PDB entry 4IW1 | X-ray diffraction, 2.56 A resolution | chain A

Chain A:
Molecule: Serum albumin
Organism: Homo sapiens
UniProt: P02768 (ALBU_HUMAN); residues 1-585 here correspond to UniProt positions 25-609 (UniProt number = residue number + 24)
Chain sequence (585 residues; numbered 1 to 585; the number before each row is that of its first residue):
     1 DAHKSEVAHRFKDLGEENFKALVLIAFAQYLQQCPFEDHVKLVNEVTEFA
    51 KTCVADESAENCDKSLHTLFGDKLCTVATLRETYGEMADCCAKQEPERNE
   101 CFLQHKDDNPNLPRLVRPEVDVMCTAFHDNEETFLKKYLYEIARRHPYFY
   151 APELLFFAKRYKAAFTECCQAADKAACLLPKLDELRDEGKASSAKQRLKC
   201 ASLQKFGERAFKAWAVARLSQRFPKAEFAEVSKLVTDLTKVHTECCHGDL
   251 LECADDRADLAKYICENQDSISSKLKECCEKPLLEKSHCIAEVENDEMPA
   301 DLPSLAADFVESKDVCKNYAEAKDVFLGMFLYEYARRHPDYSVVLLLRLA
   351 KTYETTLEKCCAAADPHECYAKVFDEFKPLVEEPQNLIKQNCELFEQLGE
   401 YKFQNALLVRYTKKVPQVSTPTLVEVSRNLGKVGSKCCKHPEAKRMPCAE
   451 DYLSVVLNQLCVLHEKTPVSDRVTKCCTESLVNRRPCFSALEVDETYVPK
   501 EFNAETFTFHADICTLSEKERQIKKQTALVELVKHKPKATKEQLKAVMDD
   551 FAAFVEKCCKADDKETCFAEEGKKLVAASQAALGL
Disordered / not traced: 1-4, 77-88, 577-585
Swiss-Prot annotation at these positions:
  - binding site (Cu cation): His3
  - binding site (Ca(2+)): Glu6, Asp13, Glu244, Asp249, Glu252, Asp255, Asp259
  - binding site (Zn(2+)): His67, His247, Asp249
  - binding site ((4Z,15Z)-bilirubin IXalpha): Lys240
  - site: Lys4 (Not glycated), Lys20 (Not glycated), Lys41 (Not glycated), Lys64 (Not glycated), Lys73 (Not glycated), Lys93 (Not glycated), Lys106 (Not glycated), Lys136 (Not glycated), Lys159 (Not glycated), Lys174 (Not glycated), Lys181 (Not glycated), Lys190 (Not glycated), Lys195 (Not glycated), Lys199 (Aspirin-acetylated lysine), Lys205 (Not glycated), Lys212 (Not glycated), Lys240 (Not glycated), Lys262 (Not glycated), Lys274 (Not glycated), Lys286 (Not glycated) and 18 more in UniProt
  - modified residue: Ser5 (Phosphoserine), Ser58 (Phosphoserine), Ser65 (Phosphoserine), Thr83 (Phosphothreonine), Lys205 (N6-succinyllysine), Ser273 (Phosphoserine), Ser419 (Phosphoserine), Thr420 (Phosphothreonine), Thr422 (Phosphothreonine), Lys436 (N6-succinyllysine), Ser489 (Phosphoserine), Lys519 (N6-succinyllysine), Lys534 (N6-methyllysine), Lys564 (N6-succinyllysine)
  - glycosylation: Lys12 (N-linked (Glc) (glycation) lysine), Lys51 (N-linked (Glc) (glycation) lysine), Lys137 (N-linked (Glc) (glycation) lysine), Lys162 (N-linked (Glc) (glycation) lysine), Lys199 (N-linked (Glc) (glycation) lysine), Lys225 (N-linked (Glc) (glycation) lysine), Lys233 (N-linked (Glc) (glycation) lysine), Lys276 (N-linked (Glc) (glycation) lysine), Lys281 (N-linked (Glc) (glycation) lysine), Lys313 (N-linked (Glc) (glycation) lysine), Lys317 (N-linked (Glc) (glycation) lysine), Asn318 (N-linked (GlcNAc...) asparagine), Lys323 (N-linked (Glc) (glycation) lysine), Lys351 (N-linked (Glc) (glycation) lysine), Lys378 (N-linked (Glc) (glycation) lysine), Lys413 (N-linked (Glc) (glycation) lysine), Lys439 (N-linked (Glc) (glycation) lysine), Lys444 (N-linked (Glc) (glycation) lysine), Asp494 (N-linked (GlcNAc...) asparagine), Lys525 (N-linked (Glc) (glycation) lysine) and 4 more in UniProt
Cystine bridges: Cys53-Cys62, Cys75-Cys91, Cys90-Cys101, Cys124-Cys169, Cys168-Cys177, Cys200-Cys246, Cys245-Cys253, Cys265-Cys279, Cys278-Cys289, Cys316-Cys361, Cys360-Cys369, Cys392-Cys438, Cys437-Cys448, Cys461-Cys477, Cys476-Cys487, Cys514-Cys559, Cys558-Cys567
Small-molecule neighbours:
  - beta-D-fructofuranose (FRU): Tyr150, Lys199, Leu219, Arg222, Phe223, Leu238, His242, Arg257, Leu260, Ile264, Ser287, Ile290, Ala291
  - D-fructose (FUD): Lys195, Lys199, Arg218, Arg222, Ala291, Glu292

Overview:
Ligands of chain A: beta-D-fructofuranose and D-fructose. From UniProt: Cu cation-binding residue His3, 7
Ca2+-binding residues, 3 Zn2+-binding residues and (4Z,15Z)-bilirubin IXalpha-binding residue Lys240.
Chain A is Serum albumin (Homo sapiens); the structure, HSA-fructose complex, was determined by X-ray
diffraction (same publication as 4K2C and 4IW2).
